8J6D - chains C and D of the 6 polymer chains in the assembly; structure by electron microscopy, 3.10 A resolution.

[Chain C]
Name: C3a anaphylatoxin chemotactic receptor
Organism: Homo sapiens
UniProtKB: Q16581 (C3AR_HUMAN); residues 2-482 here = UniProt positions 2-482
Sequence (538 residues; row label = number of the first residue in the row; numbers below 1 keep their minus sign (Met-55 is residue -55)):
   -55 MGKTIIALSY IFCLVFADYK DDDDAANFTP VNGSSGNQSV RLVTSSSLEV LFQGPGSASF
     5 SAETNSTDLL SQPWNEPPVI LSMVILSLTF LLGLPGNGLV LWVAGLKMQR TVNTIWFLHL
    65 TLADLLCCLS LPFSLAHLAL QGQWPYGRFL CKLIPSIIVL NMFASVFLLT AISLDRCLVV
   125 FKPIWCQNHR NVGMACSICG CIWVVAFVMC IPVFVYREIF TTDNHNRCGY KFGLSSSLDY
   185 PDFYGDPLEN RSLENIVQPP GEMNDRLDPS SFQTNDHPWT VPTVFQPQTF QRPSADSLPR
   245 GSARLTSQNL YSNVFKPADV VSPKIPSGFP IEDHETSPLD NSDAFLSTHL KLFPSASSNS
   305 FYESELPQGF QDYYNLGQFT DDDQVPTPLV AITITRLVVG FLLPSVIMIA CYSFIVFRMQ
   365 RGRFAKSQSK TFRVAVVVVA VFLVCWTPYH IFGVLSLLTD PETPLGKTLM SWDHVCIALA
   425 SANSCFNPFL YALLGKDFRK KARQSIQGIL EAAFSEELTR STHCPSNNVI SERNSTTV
Unresolved in the structure: -55 to 17, 176-330, 451-482
Construct notes: initiating methionine (-55); expression tag (-54 to 1)
Cystine bridges: Cys95-Cys172
UniProt features mapped onto this chain:
  - modified residue: Tyr174 (Sulfotyrosine), Tyr184 (Sulfotyrosine), Tyr318 (Sulfotyrosine), Ser459 (Phosphoserine), Thr463 (Phosphothreonine)
  - glycosylation: Asn9 (N-linked (GlcNAc...) asparagine), Asn194 (N-linked (GlcNAc...) asparagine), Ser266 (O-linked (GalNAc...) serine)

[Chain D]
Name: EP141 peptide agonist
Sequence (15 residues; each row starts with the number of its first residue):
    63 WWGKKYRASK LGLAR
Unresolved in the structure: 63-67

[Chain C / chain D interface]
Residue-residue contacts (29; chain C residue first):
  Phe77(C) - Leu75(D)
  Ser78(C) - Gly74(D)  hydrogen bond (side chain-backbone)
  Ser78(C) - Leu75(D)
  His81(C) - Leu73(D)
  His81(C) - Leu75(D)
  Ile102(C) - Ala76(D)  hydrophobic
  Met106(C) - Ala76(D)
  Val157(C) - Arg77(D)
  Arg161(C) - Leu75(D)
  Arg171(C) - Lys72(D)
  Tyr174(C) - Ala70(D)
  Tyr174(C) - Arg77(D)  hydrogen bond (side chain-backbone)
  Lys175(C) - Ala70(D)
  Arg340(C) - Arg77(D)  hydrogen bond (side chain-backbone)
  Tyr393(C) - Ala76(D)  hydrogen bond (side chain-backbone)
  Tyr393(C) - Arg77(D)  hydrogen bond (side chain-backbone)
  Ser400(C) - Arg69(D)  hydrogen bond (backbone-side chain)
  Thr403(C) - Arg69(D)  hydrogen bond (backbone-side chain)
  Asp404(C) - Arg69(D)  salt bridge
  Pro405(C) - Arg69(D)
  Asp417(C) - Leu73(D)
  Asp417(C) - Gly74(D)  hydrogen bond (side chain-backbone)
  Asp417(C) - Arg77(D)  salt bridge
  His418(C) - Lys72(D)
  His418(C) - Gly74(D)
  Ile421(C) - Gly74(D)
  Ile421(C) - Leu75(D)
  Ile421(C) - Ala76(D)  hydrophobic
  Ile421(C) - Arg77(D)
Other interface residues (no listed pair), chain C (24 interface residues in all): Gln85, Gly86, Val103, Leu333, Met414
Other interface residues (no listed pair), chain D (10 interface residues in all): Tyr68, Ser71
From the paper, about this interface:
  - specific contacts: Ser400(C)-Arg69(D) (hydrogen bond), Thr403(C)-Arg69(D) (hydrogen bond), Asp404(C)-Arg69(D) (hydrogen bond)

[Overview]
24 residues of chain C face 10 of chain D across their interface, with 8 hydrogen bonds and 2 salt bridges.
Polar pairs include Asp404(C)-Arg69(D), Asp417(C)-Arg77(D) and Ser78(C)-Gly74(D). The paper describes hydrogen
bonds between Ser400(C) and Arg69(D), Thr403(C) and Arg69(D) and Asp404(C) and Arg69(D).
Chain C is C3a anaphylatoxin chemotactic receptor (Homo sapiens) and chain D is EP141 peptide agonist; the
structure, Structure of EP141-C3aR-Go complex, was determined by electron microscopy, deposited together with
8HPT, 8HQC, 8I95, 8I97, 8I9A, 8I9L and 3 further entries.
